Entry 8EE8 (X-ray diffraction, 2.80 A resolution); this record covers chains Z and E of the 8 polymer chains in the assembly.

Chain Z (and E):
Name: Envelope protein E
Organism: Zika virus ZIKV/H. sapiens/FrenchPolynesia/10087PF/2013
Notes: chain E of this document is another copy of the same molecule, construct and numbering; everything in this record applies to it too
UniProtKB: A0A024B7W1 (POLG_ZIKVF); residues 1-405 here correspond to UniProt positions 291-695 (UniProt number = residue number + 290)
Sequence (405 residues; each row starts with the number of its first residue):
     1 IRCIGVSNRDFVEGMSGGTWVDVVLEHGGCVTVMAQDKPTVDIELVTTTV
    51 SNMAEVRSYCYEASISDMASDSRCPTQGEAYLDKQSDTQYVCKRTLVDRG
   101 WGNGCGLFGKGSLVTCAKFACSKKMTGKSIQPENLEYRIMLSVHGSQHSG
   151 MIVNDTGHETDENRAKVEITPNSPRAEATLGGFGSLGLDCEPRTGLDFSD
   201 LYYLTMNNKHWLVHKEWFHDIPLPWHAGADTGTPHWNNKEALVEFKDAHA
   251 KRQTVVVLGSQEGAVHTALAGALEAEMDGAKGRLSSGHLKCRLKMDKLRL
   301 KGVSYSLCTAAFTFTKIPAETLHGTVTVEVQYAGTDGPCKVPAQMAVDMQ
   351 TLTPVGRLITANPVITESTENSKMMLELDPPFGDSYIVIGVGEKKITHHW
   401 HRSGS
Not modelled in the structure: 1, 404-405 (chain E: 404-405)
Curated features (UniProtKB/Swiss-Prot):
  - region: Asp98 to Gly111 (Fusion peptide)
  - glycosylation: Asn154 (N-linked (GlcNAc...) asparagine)
  - cross-link (Glycyl lysine isopeptide (Lys-Gly)): Lys38 (interchain with G-Cter in ubiquitin), Lys281 (interchain with G-Cter in ubiquitin)
Disulfide bonds: Cys3-Cys30, Cys60-Cys121, Cys74-Cys105, Cys92-Cys116, Cys190-Cys291, Cys308-Cys339
What the authors report for this chain:
  - mutagenesis - G259A, K316A, M375A: decreased binding to rhMZ134-B

Chain Z / chain E interface:
Contacting residue pairs - 32 pairs, chain Z then chain E:
  Ile4(Z) with Trp101(E), hydrophobic
  Gly5(Z) with Phe108(E)
  Ser7(Z) with Asp98(E)
  Asp98(Z) with Ser7(E)
  Trp101(Z) with Ser149(E); Ile152(E), hydrophobic; Lys316(E); Ile317(E); Ala319(E); Thr327(E)
  Gly102(Z) with Ile152(E); Val153(E)
  Gly106(Z) with Ala319(E)
  Phe108(Z) with Ile4(E), hydrophobic; Gly5(E); Glu320(E); Thr321(E); Thr327(E)
  Val153(Z) with Gly102(E)
  Lys209(Z) with Val257(E)
  Lys246(Z) with Glu274(E)
  Val256(Z) with Lys209(E)
  Val257(Z) with Lys209(E), hydrogen bond (backbone-side chain)
  Leu258(Z) with His266(E)
  Ser260(Z) with Gly263(E), hydrogen bond (backbone-backbone)
  Gln261(Z) with Gly263(E)
  Gly263(Z) with Ser260(E)
  Ala319(Z) with Trp101(E), hydrophobic
  Glu320(Z) with Phe108(E)
  Thr321(Z) with Trp101(E); Phe108(E)
  Leu322(Z) with Phe108(E)
Other interface residues (no listed pair), chain Z (26 interface residues in all): Leu107, Ile152, His266, Lys316, Thr327
Other interface residues (no listed pair), chain E (29 interface residues in all): Gly106, Glu244, Gln261, Glu262, Val328, Glu329, Met375

In short:
26 residues of chain Z and 29 residues of chain E are in contact; the contacts include 2 hydrogen bonds. Among
the polar pairs are Val257(Z)-Lys209(E) and Ser260(Z)-Gly263(E). From the paper: G259A, K316A and M375A of
chain Z reduce binding to rhMZ134-B.
Both chains are Envelope protein E (Zika virus ZIKV/H. sapiens/FrenchPolynesia/10087PF/2013). Entry 8EE8
(Crystal structure of a NHP anti-ZIKV neutralizing antibody rhMZ100-C in complex with ZIKV E glycoprotein) was
determined by X-ray diffraction, deposited together with 8EED, 8EEE, 8EEZ, 8EF0 and 8EF2.
